PDB entry 6PSW | electron microscopy, 3.70 A resolution | chains J and L of the 10 polymer chains in the assembly

# Chain J
Protein: DNA-directed RNA polymerase subunit beta'
Organism: Escherichia coli
Notes: EC 2.7.7.6
UniProtKB: P0A8T7 (RPOC_ECOLI); residues 2-1407 here = UniProt positions 2-1407
Amino-acid sequence (1430 residues; numbered 1 to 1430; the number before each row is that of its first residue):
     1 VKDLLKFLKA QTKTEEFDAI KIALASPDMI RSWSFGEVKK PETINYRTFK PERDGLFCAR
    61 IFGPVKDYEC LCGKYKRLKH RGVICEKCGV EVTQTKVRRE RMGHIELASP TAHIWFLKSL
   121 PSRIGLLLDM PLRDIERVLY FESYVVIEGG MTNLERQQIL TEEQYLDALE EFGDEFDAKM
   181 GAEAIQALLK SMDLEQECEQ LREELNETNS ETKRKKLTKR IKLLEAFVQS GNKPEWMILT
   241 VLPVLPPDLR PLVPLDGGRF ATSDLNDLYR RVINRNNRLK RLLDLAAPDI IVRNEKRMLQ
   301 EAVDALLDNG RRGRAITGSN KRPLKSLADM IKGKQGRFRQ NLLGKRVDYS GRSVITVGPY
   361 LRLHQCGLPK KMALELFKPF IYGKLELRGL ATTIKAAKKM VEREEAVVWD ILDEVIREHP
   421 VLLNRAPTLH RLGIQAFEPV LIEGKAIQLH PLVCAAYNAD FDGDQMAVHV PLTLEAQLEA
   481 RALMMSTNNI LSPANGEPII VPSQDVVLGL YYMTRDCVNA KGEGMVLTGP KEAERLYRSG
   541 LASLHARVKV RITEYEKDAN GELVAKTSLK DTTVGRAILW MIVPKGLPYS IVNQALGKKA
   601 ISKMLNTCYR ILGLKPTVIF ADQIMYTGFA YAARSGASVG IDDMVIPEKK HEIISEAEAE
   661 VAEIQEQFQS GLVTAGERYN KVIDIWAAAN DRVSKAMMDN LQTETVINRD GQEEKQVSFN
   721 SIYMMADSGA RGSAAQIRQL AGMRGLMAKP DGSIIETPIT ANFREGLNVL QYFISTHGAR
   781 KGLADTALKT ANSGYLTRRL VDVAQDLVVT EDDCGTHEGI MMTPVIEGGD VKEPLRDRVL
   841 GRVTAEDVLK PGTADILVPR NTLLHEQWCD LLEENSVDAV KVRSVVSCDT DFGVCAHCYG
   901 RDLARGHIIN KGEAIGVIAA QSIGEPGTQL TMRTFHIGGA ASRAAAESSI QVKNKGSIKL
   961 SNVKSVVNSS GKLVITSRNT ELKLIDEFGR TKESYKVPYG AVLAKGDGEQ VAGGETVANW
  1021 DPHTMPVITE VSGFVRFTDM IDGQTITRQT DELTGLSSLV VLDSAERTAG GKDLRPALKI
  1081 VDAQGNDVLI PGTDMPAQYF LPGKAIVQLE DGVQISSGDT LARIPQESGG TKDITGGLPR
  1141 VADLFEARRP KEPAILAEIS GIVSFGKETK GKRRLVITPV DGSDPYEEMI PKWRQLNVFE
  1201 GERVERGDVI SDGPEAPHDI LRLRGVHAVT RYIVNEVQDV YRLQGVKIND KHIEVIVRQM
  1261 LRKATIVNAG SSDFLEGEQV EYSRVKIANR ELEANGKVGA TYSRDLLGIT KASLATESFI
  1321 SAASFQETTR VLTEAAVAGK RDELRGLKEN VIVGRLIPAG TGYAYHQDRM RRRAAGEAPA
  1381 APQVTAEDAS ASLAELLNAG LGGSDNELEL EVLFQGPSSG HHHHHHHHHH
Disordered / not traced: 1-15, 938-947, 1127-1131, 1376-1430
Sequence notes: expression tag (1, 1408-1430)
Ion coordination: Zn2+ site 1: Cys70, Cys72, Cys85, Cys88; Mg2+ near Asp464 (its only coordinating residue here); Zn2+ site 2: Cys814, Cys888, Cys898
UniProt features mapped onto this chain:
  - binding site (Zn(2+)): Cys70, Cys72, Cys85, Cys88, Cys814, Cys888, Cys895, Cys898
  - binding site (Mg(2+)): Asp460, Asp462, Asp464
  - modified residue: Lys983 (N6-acetyllysine)
  - mutagenesis: Gln504 (Q504P: Resistant to antibiotics salinamide A and B), Asn690 (N690D: Resistant to antibiotics salinamide A and B), Met697 (M697V: Resistant to antibiotics salinamide A and B), Ala735 (A735T: Resistant to antibiotics salinamide A and B), Arg738 (R738C/H/P/S: Resistant to antibiotics salinamide A and B), Ala748 (A748E: Resistant to antibiotics salinamide A and B), Pro758 (P758S/T: Resistant to antibiotics salinamide A and B), Phe763 (F763C: Resistant to antibiotics salinamide A and B), Ser775 (S775A: Resistant to antibiotics salinamide A and B), Ala779 (A779T/V: Resistant to antibiotics salinamide A and B), Arg780 (R780C: Resistant to antibiotics salinamide A and B), Gly782 (G782A/C: Resistant to antibiotics salinamide A and B), 1 further mutagenesis entry in UniProt
Reported in the primary citation:
  - binding site for the 85-nt DNA strand: Tyr46, Arg47

# Chain L
Protein: RNA polymerase sigma factor RpoD
Organism: Escherichia coli
UniProtKB: Q0P6L9 (Q0P6L9_ECOLX); residue numbers follow UniProt; this construct covers 1-613
Amino-acid sequence (616 residues; each row starts with the number of its first residue; numbers below 1 keep their minus sign (Ser-2 is residue -2)):
    -2 SEFMEQNPQS QLKLLVTRGK EQGYLTYAEV NDHLPEDIVD SDQIEDIIQM INDMGIQVME
    58 EAPDADDLML AENTADEDAA EAAAQVLSSV ESEIGRTTDP VRMYMREMGT VELLTREGEI
   118 DIAKRIEDGI NQVQCSVAEY PEAITYLLEQ YDRVEAEEAR LSDLITGFVD PNAEEDLAPT
   178 ATHVGSELSQ EDLDDDEDED EEDGDDDSAD DDNSIDPELA REKFAELRAQ YVVTRDTIKA
   238 KGRSHATAQE EILKLSEVFK QFRLVPKQFD YLVNSMRVMM DRVRTQERLI MKLCVEQCKM
   298 PKKNFITLFT GNETSDTWFN AAIAMNKPWS EKLHDVSEEV HRALQKLQQI EEETGLTIEQ
   358 VKDINRRMSI GEAKARRAKK EMVEANLRLV ISIAKKYTNR GLQFLDLIQE GNIGLMKAVD
   418 KFEYRRGYKF STYATWWIRQ AITRSIADQA RTIRIPVHMI ETINKLNRIS RQMLQEMGRE
   478 PTPEELAERM LMPEDKIRKV LKIAKEPISM ETPIGDDEDS HLGDFIEDTT LELPLDSATT
   538 ESLRAATHDV LAGLTAREAK VLRMRFGIDM NTDYTLEEVG KQFDVTRERI RQIEAKALRK
   598 LRHPSRSEVL RSFLDD
Disordered / not traced: -2 to 89, 168-212, 236-241
Sequence notes: expression tag (-2 to 0)
Reported in the primary citation:
  - binding site for the 85-nt DNA strand: Trp433

# Interface between chain J and chain L
Pairs across the interface - 78 pairs, chain J then chain L:
  Glu42(J) - Arg451(L)  salt bridge
  Thr43(J) - Thr449(L)  hydrogen bond (side chain-backbone)
  Thr43(J) - Ile450(L)
  Tyr46(J) - Arg451(L)
  Tyr46(J) - Ile452(L)  hydrophobic
  Tyr46(J) - Pro453(L)
  Tyr46(J) - His455(L)
  Tyr46(J) - Met456(L)  hydrophobic
  Tyr46(J) - Ile500(L)
  Lys79(J) - Thr569(L)
  Arg133(J) - Arg93(L)
  Arg137(J) - Gly92(L)
  Tyr140(J) - Met100(L)
  Glu142(J) - Met100(L)
  Pro251(J) - Met507(L)  hydrophobic
  Val253(J) - Ile523(L)  hydrophobic
  Arg259(J) - Lys502(L)
  Arg259(J) - Glu503(L)  hydrogen bond (side chain-backbone)
  Arg259(J) - Ile505(L)
  Phe260(J) - Pro504(L)
  Phe260(J) - Ile505(L)  hydrogen bond (backbone-backbone)
  Ala261(J) - Ile505(L)
  Ala261(J) - Leu519(L)  hydrophobic
  Ala261(J) - Ile523(L)  hydrophobic
  Thr262(J) - Ile505(L)  hydrogen bond (backbone-backbone)
  Thr262(J) - Ser506(L)
  Thr262(J) - Met507(L)  hydrogen bond (backbone-backbone)
  Ser263(J) - Met507(L)
  Asp264(J) - Ser506(L)  hydrogen bond
  Arg270(J) - Gln446(L)
  Arg270(J) - Arg448(L)
  Arg270(J) - Thr449(L)  hydrogen bond
  Asn274(J) - Gln446(L)
  Arg275(J) - Gln400(L)
  Arg275(J) - Asp403(L)  salt bridge
  Arg278(J) - Asp403(L)  salt bridge
  Arg278(J) - Gln406(L)
  Arg278(J) - Glu407(L)  salt bridge
  Arg278(J) - Gln446(L)
  Arg281(J) - Glu407(L)  salt bridge
  Arg281(J) - Ile410(L)
  Leu282(J) - Gln406(L)
  Leu282(J) - Ile410(L)  hydrophobic
  Ala287(J) - Met413(L)  hydrophobic
  Pro288(J) - Lys377(L)
  Pro288(J) - Val380(L)  hydrophobic
  Pro288(J) - Glu381(L)
  Pro288(J) - Met413(L)
  Ile290(J) - Glu104(L)
  Ile290(J) - Glu381(L)
  Ile291(J) - Gln406(L)  hydrogen bond (backbone-side chain)
  Ile291(J) - Asn409(L)
  Arg293(J) - Glu104(L)  salt bridge
  Asn294(J) - Tyr101(L)
  Asn294(J) - Leu402(L)
  Asn294(J) - Gln406(L)
  Glu295(J) - Gln406(L)
  Arg297(J) - Met100(L)
  Arg297(J) - Glu104(L)  salt bridge
  Met298(J) - Leu402(L)  hydrophobic
  Met298(J) - Asp403(L)
  Met298(J) - Gln406(L)
  Arg322(J) - Glu508(L)
  Arg322(J) - Pro510(L)
  Lys325(J) - Glu508(L)
  Gln335(J) - Asp516(L)
  Tyr382(J) - Leu532(L)  hydrophobic
  Thr392(J) - Ser609(L)  hydrogen bond
  Thr393(J) - Ser609(L)
  Thr393(J) - Phe610(L)
  Ile394(J) - Leu532(L)  hydrophobic
  Ile394(J) - Ala535(L)  hydrophobic
  Ile394(J) - Thr536(L)
  Lys395(J) - Asp533(L)  salt bridge
  Lys395(J) - Thr536(L)
  Lys395(J) - Asp612(L)
  Lys398(J) - Leu532(L)
  Lys399(J) - Asp612(L)  salt bridge
Other interface residues (no listed pair), chain J (49 interface residues in all): Arg77, Glu162, Gly257, Arg271, Asp289, Glu301, Arg312, Ile316
Other interface residues (no listed pair), chain L (52 interface residues in all): Thr95, Pro97, Leu384, Ala447, His518, Ser539, Asn568

# Overview
49 residues of chain J and 52 residues of chain L are in contact, with 9 hydrogen bonds and 9 salt bridges.
Polar contacts include Glu42(J)-Arg451(L), Arg275(J)-Asp403(L) and Arg278(J)-Asp403(L). The paper reports a
binding site for the 85-nt DNA strand at Tyr46(J), Arg47(J) and Trp433(L).
Chain J is DNA-directed RNA polymerase subunit beta' and chain L is RNA polymerase sigma factor RpoD, both
from Escherichia coli; the structure, Escherichia coli RNA polymerase promoter unwinding intermediate (TRPo)
with TraR and rpsT P2 promoter, was determined by electron microscopy together with 6PSQ, 6PSR, 6PSS, 6PST,
6PSU and 6PSV from the same study.
